Entry 1BXA (X-ray diffraction, 1.30 A resolution); this record covers chain A.

[Chain A]
Molecule: Protein (AMICYANIN)
From: Paracoccus denitrificans
Reference sequence: P22364 (AMCY_PARDE); residues 1-105 here correspond to UniProt positions 27-131 (UniProt number = residue number + 26)
Amino-acid sequence (105 residues; row label = number of the first residue in the row):
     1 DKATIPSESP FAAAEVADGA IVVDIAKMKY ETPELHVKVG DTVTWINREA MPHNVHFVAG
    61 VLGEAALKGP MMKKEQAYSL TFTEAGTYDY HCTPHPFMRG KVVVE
Metal / ion sites: Cu+: His53, Cys92
Curated features (UniProtKB/Swiss-Prot):
  - binding site (Cu cation): His53, Cys92, His95, Met98

[Summary]
His53 and Cys92 coordinate Cu+. UniProt lists 4 Cu cation-binding residues.
Chain A is Protein (AMICYANIN) (Paracoccus denitrificans); the structure, Amicyanin reduced, ph 4.4, 1.3
angstroms, was determined by X-ray diffraction, deposited together with 2RAC.
